PDB entry 8HH6 | electron microscopy, 2.90 A resolution | chains A and G of the 7 polymer chains in the assembly

[Chain A]
Protein: ATP synthase subunit alpha
From: Bacillus sp. PS3
Notes: EC 7.1.2.2
UniProt: A0A0M3VGF9 (A0A0M3VGF9_BACP3); numbering as in UniProt (aligned over 2-502)
Amino-acid sequence (501 residues; row label = number of the first residue in the row):
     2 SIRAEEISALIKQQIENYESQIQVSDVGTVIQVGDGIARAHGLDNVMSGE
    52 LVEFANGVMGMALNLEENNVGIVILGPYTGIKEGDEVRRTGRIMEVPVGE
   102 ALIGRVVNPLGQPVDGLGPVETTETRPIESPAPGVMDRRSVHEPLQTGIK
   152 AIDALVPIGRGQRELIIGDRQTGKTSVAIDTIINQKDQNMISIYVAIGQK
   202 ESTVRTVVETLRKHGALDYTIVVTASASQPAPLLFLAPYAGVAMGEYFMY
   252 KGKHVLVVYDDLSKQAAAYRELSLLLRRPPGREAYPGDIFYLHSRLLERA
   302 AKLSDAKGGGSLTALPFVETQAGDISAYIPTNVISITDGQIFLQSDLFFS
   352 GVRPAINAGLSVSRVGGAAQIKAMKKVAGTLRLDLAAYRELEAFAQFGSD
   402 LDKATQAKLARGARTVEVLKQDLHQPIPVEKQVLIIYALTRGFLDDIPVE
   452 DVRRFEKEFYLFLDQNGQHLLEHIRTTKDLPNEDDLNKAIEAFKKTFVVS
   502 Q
Unresolved in the structure: 2-23, 502
Sequence notes: conflict Pro-132 (Arg in A0A0M3VGF9), Ser-193 (Cys in A0A0M3VGF9), Phe-463 (Trp in A0A0M3VGF9)
Metal / ion sites: Mg2+: Thr-176 (together with ATP)
Residues lining bound ligands: ATP (adenosine-5'-triphosphate): Asp-170, Arg-171, Gln-172, Thr-173, Gly-174, Lys-175, Thr-176, Ser-177, Glu-320, Phe-349, Arg-354, Pro-355, Gln-422, Asp-423, Leu-424

[Chain G]
Protein: ATP synthase gamma chain
From: Bacillus sp. PS3
UniProt: A0A0M4TPJ7 (A0A0M4TPJ7_BACP3); residue numbers follow UniProt; this construct covers 2-285
Amino-acid sequence (284 residues; row label = number of the first residue in the row):
     2 ASLRDIKTRINATKKTSQITKAMEMVSTSKLNRAEQNAKSFVPYMEKIQE
    52 VVANVALGAGGASHPMLVSRPVKKTGYLVITSDRGLAGAYNSNVLRLVYQ
   102 TIQKRHASPDEYAIIVIGRVGLSFFRKRNMPVILDITRLPDQPSFADIKE
   152 IARKTVGLFADGTFDELYMYYNHYVSAIQQEVTERKLLPLTDLAENKQRT
   202 VYEFEPSQEEILDVLLPQYAESLIYGALLDAKASEHAARMTAMKNATDNA
   252 NELIRTLTLSYNRARQAAITQEITEIVAGANALQ
Unresolved in the structure: 285

[Interface between chain A and chain G]
Residue-residue contacts - 7 pairs, chain A then chain G:
  Gly-282(A) with Ile-274(G)
  Ala-285(A) with Ile-274(G)
  Phe-395(A) with Thr-29(G)
  Gln-397(A) with Met-26(G)
  Phe-398(A) with Ser-30(G); Asn-33(G)
  Ser-400(A) with Asn-33(G)
Also at the interface, not in a pair above, chain A (10 interface residues in all): Arg-278, Pro-281, Glu-284, Ala-394
Also at the interface, not in a pair above, chain G (10 interface residues in all): Val-27, Ile-270, Ile-277, Val-278, Ala-281

[Summary]
The chain A/chain G interface involves 10 residues from each chain. Ligands of chain A: ATP.
Here chain A is ATP synthase subunit alpha and chain G is ATP synthase gamma chain, both from Bacillus sp.
PS3. Entry 8HH6 (F1 domain of FoF1-ATPase from Bacillus PS3,step waiting,highATP) was determined by electron
microscopy (same publication as 8HH1, 8HH2, 8HH3, 8HH4, 8HH5, 8HH7 and 5 further entries).
